8PBL - chains F and G of the 8 polymer chains in the assembly; structure by electron microscopy, 2.87 A resolution.

== Chain F ==
Molecule: DNA-directed RNA polymerase subunit beta
From: Escherichia coli
Notes: EC 2.7.7.6
UniProtKB: P0A8V4 (RPOB_ECO57); residue numbers follow UniProt; this construct covers 1-1342
Amino-acid sequence (1342 residues; numbered 1 to 1342; the number before each row is that of its first residue):
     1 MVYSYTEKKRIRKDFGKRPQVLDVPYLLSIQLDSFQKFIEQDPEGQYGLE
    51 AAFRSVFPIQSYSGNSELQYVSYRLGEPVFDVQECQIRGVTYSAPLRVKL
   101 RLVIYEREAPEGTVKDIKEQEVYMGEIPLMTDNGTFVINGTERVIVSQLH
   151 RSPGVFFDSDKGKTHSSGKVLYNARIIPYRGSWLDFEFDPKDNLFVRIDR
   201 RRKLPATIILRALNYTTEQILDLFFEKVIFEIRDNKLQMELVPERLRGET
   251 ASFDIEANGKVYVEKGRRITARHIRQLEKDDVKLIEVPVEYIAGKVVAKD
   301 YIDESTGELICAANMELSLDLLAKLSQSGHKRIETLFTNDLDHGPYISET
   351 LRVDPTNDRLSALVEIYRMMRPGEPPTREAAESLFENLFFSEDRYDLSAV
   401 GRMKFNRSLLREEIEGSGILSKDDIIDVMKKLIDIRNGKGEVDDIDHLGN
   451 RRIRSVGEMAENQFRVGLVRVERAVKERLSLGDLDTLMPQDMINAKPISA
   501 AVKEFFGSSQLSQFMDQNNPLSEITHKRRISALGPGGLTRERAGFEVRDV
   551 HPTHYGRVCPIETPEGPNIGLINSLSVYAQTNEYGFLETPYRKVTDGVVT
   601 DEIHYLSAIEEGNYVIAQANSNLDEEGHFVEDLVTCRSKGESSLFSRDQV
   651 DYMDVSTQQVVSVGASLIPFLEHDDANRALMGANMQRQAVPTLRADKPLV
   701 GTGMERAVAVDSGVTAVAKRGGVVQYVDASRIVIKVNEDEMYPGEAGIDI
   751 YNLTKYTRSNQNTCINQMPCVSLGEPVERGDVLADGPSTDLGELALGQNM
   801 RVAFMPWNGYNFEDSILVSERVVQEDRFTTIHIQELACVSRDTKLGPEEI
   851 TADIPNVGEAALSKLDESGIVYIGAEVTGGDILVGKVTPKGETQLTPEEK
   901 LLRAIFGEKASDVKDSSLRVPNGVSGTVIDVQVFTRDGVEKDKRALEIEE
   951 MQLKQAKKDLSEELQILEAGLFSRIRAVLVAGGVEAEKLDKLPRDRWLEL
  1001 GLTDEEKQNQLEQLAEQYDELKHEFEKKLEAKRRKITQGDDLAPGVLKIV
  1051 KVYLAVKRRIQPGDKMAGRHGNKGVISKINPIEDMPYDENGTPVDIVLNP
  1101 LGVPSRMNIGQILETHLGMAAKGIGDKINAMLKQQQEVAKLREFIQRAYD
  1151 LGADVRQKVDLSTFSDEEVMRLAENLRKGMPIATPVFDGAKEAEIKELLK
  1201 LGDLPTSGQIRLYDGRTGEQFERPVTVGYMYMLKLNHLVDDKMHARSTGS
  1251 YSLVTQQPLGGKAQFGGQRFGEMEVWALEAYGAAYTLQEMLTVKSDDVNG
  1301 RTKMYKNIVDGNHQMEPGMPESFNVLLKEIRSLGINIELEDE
Not modelled in the structure: 1, 891-912
Swiss-Prot annotation at these positions:
  - modified residue (N6-acetyllysine): Lys1022, Lys1200

== Chain G ==
Molecule: DNA-directed RNA polymerase subunit beta'
From: Escherichia coli
Notes: EC 2.7.7.6
UniProtKB: P0A8T8 (RPOC_ECO57); numbering as in UniProt (aligned over 1-1407)
Amino-acid sequence (1407 residues; numbered 1 to 1407; the number before each row is that of its first residue):
     1 MKDLLKFLKAQTKTEEFDAIKIALASPDMIRSWSFGEVKKPETINYRTFK
    51 PERDGLFCARIFGPVKDYECLCGKYKRLKHRGVICEKCGVEVTQTKVRRE
   101 RMGHIELASPTAHIWFLKSLPSRIGLLLDMPLRDIERVLYFESYVVIEGG
   151 MTNLERQQILTEEQYLDALEEFGDEFDAKMGAEAIQALLKSMDLEQECEQ
   201 LREELNETNSETKRKKLTKRIKLLEAFVQSGNKPEWMILTVLPVLPPDLR
   251 PLVPLDGGRFATSDLNDLYRRVINRNNRLKRLLDLAAPDIIVRNEKRMLQ
   301 EAVDALLDNGRRGRAITGSNKRPLKSLADMIKGKQGRFRQNLLGKRVDYS
   351 GRSVITVGPYLRLHQCGLPKKMALELFKPFIYGKLELRGLATTIKAAKKM
   401 VEREEAVVWDILDEVIREHPVLLNRAPTLHRLGIQAFEPVLIEGKAIQLH
   451 PLVCAAYNADFDGDQMAVHVPLTLEAQLEARALMMSTNNILSPANGEPII
   501 VPSQDVVLGLYYMTRDCVNAKGEGMVLTGPKEAERLYRSGLASLHARVKV
   551 RITEYEKDANGELVAKTSLKDTTVGRAILWMIVPKGLPYSIVNQALGKKA
   601 ISKMLNTCYRILGLKPTVIFADQIMYTGFAYAARSGASVGIDDMVIPEKK
   651 HEIISEAEAEVAEIQEQFQSGLVTAGERYNKVIDIWAAANDRVSKAMMDN
   701 LQTETVINRDGQEEKQVSFNSIYMMADSGARGSAAQIRQLAGMRGLMAKP
   751 DGSIIETPITANFREGLNVLQYFISTHGARKGLADTALKTANSGYLTRRL
   801 VDVAQDLVVTEDDCGTHEGIMMTPVIEGGDVKEPLRDRVLGRVTAEDVLK
   851 PGTADILVPRNTLLHEQWCDLLEENSVDAVKVRSVVSCDTDFGVCAHCYG
   901 RDLARGHIINKGEAIGVIAAQSIGEPGTQLTMRTFHIGGAASRAAAESSI
   951 QVKNKGSIKLSNVKSVVNSSGKLVITSRNTELKLIDEFGRTKESYKVPYG
  1001 AVLAKGDGEQVAGGETVANWDPHTMPVITEVSGFVRFTDMIDGQTITRQT
  1051 DELTGLSSLVVLDSAERTAGGKDLRPALKIVDAQGNDVLIPGTDMPAQYF
  1101 LPGKAIVQLEDGVQISSGDTLARIPQESGGTKDITGGLPRVADLFEARRP
  1151 KEPAILAEISGIVSFGKETKGKRRLVITPVDGSDPYEEMIPKWRQLNVFE
  1201 GERVERGDVISDGPEAPHDILRLRGVHAVTRYIVNEVQDVYRLQGVKIND
  1251 KHIEVIVRQMLRKATIVNAGSSDFLEGEQVEYSRVKIANRELEANGKVGA
  1301 TYSRDLLGITKASLATESFISAASFQETTRVLTEAAVAGKRDELRGLKEN
  1351 VIVGRLIPAGTGYAYHQDRMRRRAAGEAPAAPQVTAEDASASLAELLNAG
  1401 LGGSDNE
Not modelled in the structure: 1-15, 933-947, 1127-1135, 1180-1183, 1374-1407
Swiss-Prot annotation at these positions:
  - binding site (Zn(2+)): Cys70, Cys72, Cys85, Cys88, Cys814, Cys888, Cys895, Cys898
  - binding site (Mg(2+)): Asp460, Asp462, Asp464
  - modified residue: Lys972 (N6-acetyllysine)
Bound ions: Zn2+ site 1: Cys70, Cys72, Cys85, Cys88; Zn2+ site 2: Cys814, Cys888, Cys895, Cys898

== How chain F and chain G interact ==
Residue-residue contacts - 353 pairs, chain F then chain G:
  Ser167(F) with Lys1151(G)
  Phe545(F) with Leu788(G), hydrophobic
  Arg548(F) with Arg780(G), hydrogen bond (backbone-side chain); Leu788(G)
  Asp549(F) with Pro750(G); His777(G); Arg780(G)
  Val550(F) with Pro750(G); Phe773(G), hydrophobic; His777(G), hydrogen bond (backbone-side chain); Arg780(G)
  His551(F) with Phe773(G)
  Tyr555(F) with Phe773(G)
  Pro560(F) with Phe773(G), hydrophobic; Thr776(G); Arg780(G), hydrogen bond (backbone-side chain)
  Ile561(F) with Tyr772(G), hydrophobic
  Thr563(F) with Arg780(G)
  Gly566(F) with Ala787(G)
  Ile569(F) with Arg780(G)
  Gly570(F) with Arg780(G)
  Gln618(F) with Asn768(G); Leu770(G)
  Asn620(F) with Asn768(G); Val769(G)
  Thr635(F) with Leu770(G)
  Ser642(F) with Leu770(G)
  Thr657(F) with Val769(G)
  Val660(F) with Phe773(G), hydrophobic
  Leu671(F) with Tyr772(G)
  Glu672(F) with Gly766(G); Leu767(G), hydrogen bond (backbone-backbone)
  His673(F) with Phe763(G); Arg764(G); Gly766(G)
  Asp674(F) with Phe763(G); Tyr772(G), hydrogen bond (backbone-side chain)
  Asp675(F) with Phe763(G); Tyr772(G)
  Ala676(F) with Tyr772(G), hydrogen bond (backbone-side chain); Thr776(G); Ala779(G), hydrophobic
  Asn677(F) with Ala779(G); Leu783(G)
  Ala679(F) with Tyr772(G)
  Leu680(F) with Leu783(G), hydrophobic
  Phe804(F) with Ala637(G); Ser638(G), hydrogen bond (backbone-side chain)
  Met805(F) with Ala633(G); Ala637(G)
  Pro806(F) with Asp505(G); Ala633(G); Ala637(G)
  Asn808(F) with Pro359(G); Phe629(G); Ala633(G)
  Gly809(F) with Val357(G); Pro359(G); Asp505(G); Phe629(G)
  Tyr810(F) with Val357(G); Pro359(G); Tyr360(G)
  Asn811(F) with Asp505(G)
  Phe812(F) with Val357(G), hydrophobic; Pro451(G); Cys454(G), hydrophobic; Phe461(G); Ser503(G); Gln504(G); Asp505(G)
  Glu813(F) with Asp460(G); Phe461(G), hydrogen bond (backbone-backbone); Gln504(G), hydrogen bond (backbone-side chain); Arg731(G), salt bridge
  Asp814(F) with Phe461(G); Asp462(G)
  Ser815(F) with Val357(G); Phe461(G)
  Arg841(F) with Asp256(G), salt bridge
  Lys844(F) with Arg47(G), hydrogen bond (side chain-backbone); Phe49(G)
  Gln1061(F) with Lys445(G), hydrogen bond
  Pro1062(F) with Ala446(G)
  Gly1063(F) with Val354(G); Ala446(G)
  Lys1065(F) with Gly463(G), hydrogen bond (side chain-backbone)
  Lys1073(F) with Asp462(G), hydrogen bond (side chain-backbone); Gly463(G)
  Gly1074(F) with Phe461(G)
  Val1075(F) with Val354(G), hydrophobic; Ile355(G); Thr356(G); Phe461(G), hydrogen bond (backbone-backbone); Gly463(G)
  Ile1076(F) with Thr356(G)
  Ser1077(F) with Val357(G)
  Asn1099(F) with Gln504(G); Asp505(G), hydrogen bond
  Pro1100(F) with Ala637(G); Val639(G); Met725(G)
  Leu1101(F) with Gln504(G); Asp505(G); Leu508(G), hydrophobic; Met725(G), hydrophobic; Arg731(G)
  Pro1104(F) with Met725(G), hydrophobic; Gln736(G); Leu740(G), hydrophobic
  Ser1105(F) with Arg731(G); Gln736(G)
  Arg1106(F) with Asp460(G), salt bridge; Arg731(G)
  Met1107(F) with Gln739(G); Phe763(G)
  Ile1109(F) with Met644(G), hydrophobic; Phe763(G)
  Ile1112(F) with Val639(G); Ile641(G)
  Leu1113(F) with Ile641(G), hydrophobic
  His1116(F) with Ile641(G)
  Phe1187(F) with Leu767(G); Asn768(G); Val769(G), hydrophobic; Tyr772(G), hydrophobic
  Lys1191(F) with Glu765(G)
  Glu1192(F) with Ile641(G); Arg764(G), salt bridge
  Lys1196(F) with Asp642(G), salt bridge
  Ser1207(F) with Asp642(G)
  Gln1209(F) with Asp643(G)
  Glu1219(F) with Arg634(G), salt bridge
  Phe1221(F) with Ala633(G); Arg634(G)
  Glu1222(F) with Tyr512(G); Tyr537(G), hydrogen bond; Arg634(G)
  Arg1223(F) with Ser635(G), hydrogen bond (side chain-backbone); Gly636(G); Ala637(G); Phe719(G), hydrogen bond (side chain-backbone); Ser721(G); Met724(G), hydrogen bond
  Pro1224(F) with Gly636(G)
  Val1225(F) with Ser638(G)
  Thr1226(F) with Ser638(G), hydrogen bond (backbone-side chain); Val639(G), hydrogen bond (side chain-backbone); Gly640(G)
  Val1239(F) with Val354(G), hydrophobic; Lys445(G)
  Asp1240(F) with Lys445(G), salt bridge
  Lys1242(F) with Arg352(G); Gln465(G)
  Met1243(F) with Arg352(G); Ser353(G); Lys371(G); Met372(G); Glu375(G); Lys445(G)
  His1244(F) with Gly351(G); Arg352(G), hydrogen bond (backbone-backbone)
  Ala1245(F) with Ser350(G); Gly351(G); Glu375(G), hydrogen bond (backbone-side chain); Leu376(G), hydrophobic
  Arg1246(F) with Asp348(G), salt bridge; Tyr349(G); Ser350(G), hydrogen bond (backbone-backbone); Leu376(G)
  Ser1247(F) with Asp348(G); Tyr349(G); Glu375(G), hydrogen bond (side chain-backbone); Lys378(G)
  Thr1248(F) with Asp348(G), hydrogen bond (backbone-side chain); Tyr349(G), hydrogen bond
  Gly1249(F) with Asp348(G)
  Leu1253(F) with Arg99(G), hydrogen bond (backbone-side chain)
  Val1254(F) with Arg99(G), hydrogen bond (backbone-side chain); Leu249(G); Arg337(G)
  Thr1255(F) with Arg337(G)
  Gln1256(F) with Arg99(G)
  Gln1257(F) with Gln340(G); Asn341(G), hydrogen bond (side chain-backbone); Lys345(G)
  Pro1258(F) with Arg346(G)
  Leu1259(F) with Arg346(G)
  Gly1260(F) with Arg346(G), hydrogen bond (backbone-side chain)
  Gly1267(F) with Arg346(G); Val347(G)
  Gln1268(F) with Lys345(G); Arg346(G); Val347(G), hydrogen bond (backbone-backbone); Ser350(G), hydrogen bond (backbone-side chain); Gly351(G); Arg352(G), hydrogen bond; His469(G)
  Arg1269(F) with Arg339(G), hydrogen bond (side chain-backbone); Gln340(G), hydrogen bond (side chain-backbone); Gly344(G), hydrogen bond (side chain-backbone); Lys345(G); Arg346(G)
  Phe1270(F) with Gly344(G); Lys345(G), hydrogen bond (backbone-backbone); Val347(G), hydrophobic; His469(G)
  Gly1271(F) with Leu343(G); Gly344(G)
  Glu1272(F) with Leu343(G); Arg798(G), salt bridge
  Met1273(F) with Thr428(G)
  Glu1274(F) with Asn424(G); Thr428(G), hydrogen bond
  Val1275(F) with Leu343(G)
  Trp1276(F) with Thr797(G); Arg798(G); Val801(G); Val917(G); Gln921(G)
  Ala1277(F) with Thr428(G); His430(G); Arg431(G); Ile434(G), hydrophobic; Gln921(G)
  Leu1278(F) with Met484(G), hydrophobic
  Glu1279(F) with Leu1347(G); Val1351(G)
  Ala1280(F) with Arg431(G); Val917(G); Ile918(G); Gln921(G)
  Tyr1281(F) with Arg431(G); Leu432(G); Ile434(G), hydrogen bond (side chain-backbone); Gln435(G); Leu483(G); Met484(G), hydrophobic; Asn489(G)
  Gly1282(F) with Ala1359(G); Gly1360(G); Thr1361(G), hydrogen bond (backbone-backbone)
  Ala1283(F) with Glu479(G)
  Ala1284(F) with Glu479(G), hydrogen bond (backbone-side chain); Leu1356(G), hydrophobic; Ile1357(G), hydrophobic; Thr1361(G), hydrogen bond (backbone-side chain); Gly1362(G)
  Tyr1285(F) with Glu475(G); Glu479(G), hydrogen bond (backbone-side chain); Leu1356(G); Thr1361(G)
  Thr1286(F) with Ala476(G); Glu479(G), hydrogen bond (backbone-side chain)
  Leu1287(F) with Ile1357(G), hydrophobic
  Gln1288(F) with Gly1354(G); Leu1356(G)
  Glu1289(F) with Pro471(G); Leu472(G), hydrogen bond (side chain-backbone); Thr473(G), hydrogen bond; Ala476(G)
  Met1290(F) with Lys345(G); Val347(G); Leu422(G), hydrophobic; His469(G)
  Leu1291(F) with Lys345(G); Val1351(G)
  Thr1292(F) with Gly1354(G)
  Lys1294(F) with Arg346(G); Val347(G); Asp348(G), hydrogen bond (backbone-backbone); Tyr349(G); Val470(G), hydrogen bond (side chain-backbone)
  Ser1295(F) with Lys345(G); Arg346(G), hydrogen bond (side chain-backbone)
  Asp1296(F) with Asn341(G); Lys345(G), salt bridge
  Met1304(F) with Leu472(G), hydrophobic
  Tyr1305(F) with Tyr382(G)
  Ile1308(F) with Pro379(G); Gly383(G); Leu472(G), hydrophobic
  Val1309(F) with Gly383(G); Glu386(G)
  His1313(F) with Phe380(G); Leu472(G), hydrogen bond (side chain-backbone); Thr473(G); Leu474(G), hydrogen bond (side chain-backbone); Gln477(G)
  Glu1316(F) with Thr473(G), hydrogen bond
  Met1319(F) with Val1353(G)
  Pro1320(F) with Ile1352(G); Val1353(G)
  Ser1322(F) with Arg337(G); Asn341(G), hydrogen bond (side chain-backbone); Leu342(G)
  Phe1323(F) with Ile20(G), hydrophobic; Leu342(G); Ile1352(G), hydrophobic
  Val1325(F) with Arg99(G); Leu249(G), hydrophobic; Arg337(G)
  Leu1326(F) with Ile331(G), hydrophobic; Arg337(G); Phe338(G), hydrophobic; Leu342(G), hydrophobic
  Lys1328(F) with Arg99(G); Glu100(G), hydrogen bond (side chain-backbone); Met102(G); Leu245(G); Pro246(G); Leu249(G)
  Glu1329(F) with Leu245(G); Met330(G); Ile331(G); Arg337(G), salt bridge
  Ile1330(F) with Ile331(G), hydrophobic
  Arg1331(F) with Trp33(G); Pro243(G)
  Ser1332(F) with Met102(G); Pro243(G); Leu245(G); Leu327(G)
  Leu1333(F) with His113(G), hydrogen bond (backbone-side chain); Trp115(G), hydrophobic; Leu307(G); Leu327(G), hydrophobic
  Ile1335(F) with Ile22(G), hydrophobic; Ala23(G); Trp33(G); Trp115(G), hydrophobic; Ala1336(G), hydrophobic
  Asn1336(F) with Lys21(G); Ile22(G); Ala23(G), hydrogen bond (backbone-backbone); Leu24(G); Ala25(G); Trp33(G)
  Ile1337(F) with Ile20(G), hydrophobic; Lys21(G)
  Glu1338(F) with Ile20(G); Lys21(G), hydrogen bond (backbone-backbone)
  Leu1339(F) with Phe17(G), hydrophobic
  Glu1340(F) with Glu16(G); Phe17(G); Asp18(G); Ala19(G); Ile20(G); Lys21(G), hydrogen bond (side chain-backbone)
  Asp1341(F) with Glu16(G)
  Glu1342(F) with Glu16(G); Phe17(G); Asp18(G), hydrogen bond (backbone-backbone)
Also at the interface, not in a pair above, chain F (161 interface residues in all): Pro552, His554, Cys559, Asn573, Ala619, Cys636, Arg678, Trp807, Val1103, Tyr1251, Asp1310, Gln1314, Gly1318, Gly1334
Also at the interface, not in a pair above, chain G (182 interface residues in all): Met29, Tyr46, Arg101, Val244, Asp248, Pro251, Gly257, Tyr269, Ala426, Pro427, Gln448, Ala467, Ala630, Ala632, Gly732, Arg744, Thr757, Ile774, Ser775, Ala784, Asp785, Asp802, Ala914, Phe1319, Leu1332, Arg1341, Lys1348, Arg1369

== Summary ==
The interface between chain F and chain G involves 161 residues on one side and 182 on the other, with 60
hydrogen bonds and 11 salt bridges. Polar contacts include Glu813(F)-Arg731(G), Arg841(F)-Asp256(G) and
Arg1106(F)-Asp460(G).
Chain F is DNA-directed RNA polymerase subunit beta and chain G is DNA-directed RNA polymerase subunit beta',
both from Escherichia coli; the structure, E. coli RNA polymerase elongation complex stalled at thymine dimer
lesion, was determined by electron microscopy.
